Entry 4OLN (X-ray diffraction, 1.70 A resolution); this record covers chains B and E of the 4 polymer chains in the assembly.

# Chain B
Name: AncSR1
Organism: synthetic construct
Notes: fragment: DNA binding domain
Sequence (82 residues; row label = number of the first residue in the row):
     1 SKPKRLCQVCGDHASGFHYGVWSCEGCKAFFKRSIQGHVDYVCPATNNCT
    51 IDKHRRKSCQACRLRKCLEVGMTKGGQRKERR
Disordered / not traced: 1-3, 37-39, 74-82
Ion coordination: Zn2+ site 1: Cys7, Cys10, Cys24, Cys27; Zn2+ site 2: Cys43, Cys49, Cys59, Cys62
From the paper describing this entry:
  - specificity-determining residues: Glu25 (from molecular simulation)
  - binding site for the 19-nt DNA strand (chain E): Glu25, Lys28 (from molecular simulation)

# Chain E
Molecule: 19-nt DNA strand
Sequence (19 nucleotides; each row starts with the number of its first residue):
     1 CCAGGTCAGAGTGACCTGA

# Interface between chain B and chain E
Pairs across the interface (14; chain B residue first):
  Glu25(B) with DA14(E), phosphate contact; DC15(E), hydrogen bond to the base
  Gly26(B) with DG13(E), phosphate contact
  Lys28(B) with DC15(E), base contact
  Ala29(B) with DG13(E), base contact
  Phe30(B) with DT12(E), phosphate contact
  Arg33(B) with DT12(E), salt bridge to the phosphate; DG13(E), hydrogen bond to the base
  Arg56(B) with DG13(E), salt bridge to the phosphate
  Lys57(B) with DT12(E), phosphate contact; DG13(E), phosphate contact
  Gln60(B) with DG11(E), hydrogen bond to the phosphate; DT12(E), hydrogen bond to the phosphate
  Arg63(B) with DG13(E), salt bridge to the phosphate
Also at the interface, not in a pair above, chain B (11 interface residues in all): Lys32
Also at the interface, not in a pair above, chain E (6 interface residues in all): DC16

# In short
11 residues of chain B face 6 of chain E across their interface, with 4 hydrogen bonds and 3 salt bridges.
Polar contacts include Glu25(B)-DC15(E), Arg33(B)-DG13(E) and Gln60(B)-DG11(E). From the paper: a binding site
for the 19-nt DNA strand (chain E) at Glu25(B) and Lys28(B); the specificity determinant Glu25(B).
Chain B is AncSR1 (synthetic construct) and chain E is a 19-nt DNA strand; the structure, Ancestral Steroid
Receptor 1 in complex with estrogen response element DNA, was determined by X-ray diffraction (same
publication as 4OND, 4OOR and 4OV7).
